Entry 7DRZ (X-ray diffraction, 1.70 A resolution); this record covers chain A.

Chain A:
Name: CMP/dCMP-type deaminase domain-containing protein
Source organism: Aspergillus oryzae RIB40
UniProt: Q2UFA9 (Q2UFA9_ASPOR); residues 1-188 here = UniProt positions 1-188
Chain sequence (196 residues; numbered 1 to 196; the number before each row is that of its first residue):
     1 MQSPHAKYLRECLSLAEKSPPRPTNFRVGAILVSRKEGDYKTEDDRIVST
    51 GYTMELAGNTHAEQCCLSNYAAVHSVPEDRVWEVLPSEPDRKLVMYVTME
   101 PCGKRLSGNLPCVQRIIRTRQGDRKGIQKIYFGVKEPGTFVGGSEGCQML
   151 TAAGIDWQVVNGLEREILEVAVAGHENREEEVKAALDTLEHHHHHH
Disordered / not traced: 1-2, 189-196
Differences from the reference sequence: expression tag (189-196)
Bound ions: Zn2+: H61, C102, C112
Reported in the primary citation:
  - contacts within the chain: E100-G143 (hydrogen bond)
  - catalytic residues: E63 (proposed by the authors, not directly observed)
  - specificity-determining residues: R105, E136 (proposed by the authors, not directly observed)

In short:
The Zn2+ site is built by H61, C102 and C112. From the paper: the catalytic residue E63; specificity
determinants R105 and E136.
Chain A is CMP/dCMP-type deaminase domain-containing protein (Aspergillus oryzae RIB40); the structure,
Crystal structure of Aspergillus oryzae Rib2 deaminase (C-terminal deletion mutant) at pH 4.6, was determined
by X-ray diffraction (same publication as 7DRY, 7DS0 and 7DS1).
